7NJT - chains L and a of the 12 polymer chains in the assembly; structure by electron microscopy, 2.75 A resolution.

Chain L:
Molecule: ATP synthase subunit c
Source organism: Mycolicibacterium smegmatis (strain ATCC 700084 / mc(2)155)
UniProtKB: A0R205 (A0R205_MYCS2); numbering as in UniProt (aligned over 1-86)
Chain sequence (86 residues; row label = number of the first residue in the row):
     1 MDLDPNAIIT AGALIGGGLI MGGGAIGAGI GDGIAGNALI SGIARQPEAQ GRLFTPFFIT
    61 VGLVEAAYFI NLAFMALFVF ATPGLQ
Unresolved in the structure: 1-2
What the authors report for this chain:
  - catalytic residues: E65 (proposed by the authors, not directly observed)

Chain a:
Molecule: ATP synthase subunit a
Source organism: Mycolicibacterium smegmatis (strain ATCC 700084 / mc(2)155)
UniProtKB: A0R206 (A0R206_MYCS2); residues 1-252 here = UniProt positions 1-252
Chain sequence (252 residues; row label = number of the first residue in the row):
     1 MLAAEEGGAA IHVGHHTLVF ELFGMTFNGD TILATAVTAV IVIALAFYLR AKVTSTGVPS
    61 GVQLFWEALT IQMRQQIEGS IGMKIAPFVL PLSVTIFVFI LISNWLAVLP LQYGGADGAA
   121 AELYKAPASD INFVLALALF VFVCYHAAGI WRRGIVGHPI KVVKGHVAFL APINIVEELA
   181 KPISLALRLF GNIFAGGILV ALIAMFPWYI QWFPNAVWKT FDLFVGLIQA FIFSLLTILY
   241 FSQSMELDHE DH
Unresolved in the structure: 1-9, 248-252
What the authors report for this chain:
  - catalytic residues: H12, H15, H16, D30, N104, Q112, D117, E122, K125, H146, R153, K161, H166, N174, E177, E178, K181, S184, K219, D222, Q229, Y240 (proposed by the authors, not directly observed)

Chain L / chain a interface:
Residue-residue contacts (18; chain L residue first):
  T55(L) - Q76(a)  hydrogen bond
  T55(L) - L235(a)
  F58(L) - F231(a)  hydrophobic
  F58(L) - I232(a)
  I59(L) - L235(a)  hydrophobic
  G62(L) - R188(a)  hydrogen bond (backbone-side chain)
  G62(L) - I232(a)
  L63(L) - R188(a)
  A66(L) - R188(a)
  F69(L) - R188(a)
  F69(L) - G191(a)
  F69(L) - N192(a)
  I70(L) - L187(a)  hydrophobic
  L72(L) - A195(a)  hydrophobic
  A73(L) - F190(a)  hydrophobic
  F74(L) - L187(a)  hydrophobic
  A76(L) - F194(a)  hydrophobic
  F80(L) - V13(a)  hydrophobic
Other interface residues (no listed pair), chain a (15 interface residues in all): I198, I228, L236

In short:
Chain L and chain a form an interface of 13 and 15 residues respectively, with 2 hydrogen bonds. Polar pairs
include T55(L)-Q76(a) and G62(L)-R188(a). From the paper: catalytic residues E65(L) and H12(a) among others.
Here chain L is ATP synthase subunit c and chain a is ATP synthase subunit a, both from Mycolicibacterium
smegmatis (strain ATCC 700084 / mc(2)155). Entry 7NJT (Mycobacterium smegmatis ATP synthase Fo combined all
classes) was determined by electron microscopy (same publication as 7NJK, 7NJL, 7NJM, 7NJN, 7NJO, 7NJP and 20
further entries).
